Entry 7P8U (X-ray diffraction, 1.60 A resolution); this record covers chain A.

# Chain A
Protein: Leucotoxin LukEv
Source organism: Staphylococcus aureus
UniProtKB: Q2FXB0 (LUKEV_STAA8); residues 12-311 here correspond to UniProt positions 7-306 (UniProt number = residue number - 5)
Amino-acid sequence (308 residues; each row starts with the number of its first residue):
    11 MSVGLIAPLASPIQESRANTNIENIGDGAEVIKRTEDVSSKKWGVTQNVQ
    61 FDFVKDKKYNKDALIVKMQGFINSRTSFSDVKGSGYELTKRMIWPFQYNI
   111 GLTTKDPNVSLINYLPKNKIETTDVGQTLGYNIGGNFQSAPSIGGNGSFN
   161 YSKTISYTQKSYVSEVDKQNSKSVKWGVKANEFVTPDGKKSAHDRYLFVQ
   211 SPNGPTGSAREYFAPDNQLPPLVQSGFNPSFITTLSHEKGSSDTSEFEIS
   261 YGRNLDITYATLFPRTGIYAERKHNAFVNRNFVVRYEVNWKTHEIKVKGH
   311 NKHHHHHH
Disordered / not traced: 11-26, 213, 313-318
Differences from the reference sequence: initiating methionine (11); expression tag (312-318)
Residues lining bound ligands:
  - (4-methylphenyl) hydrogen sulfate (6EI), molecule 1: Lys52, Trp53, Arg85, Ile103, Arg263, Leu265, Phe287, Arg290
  - (4-methylphenyl) hydrogen sulfate (6EI), molecule 2: Ser89, Arg101, Ile103, Ile267, Tyr269, Phe287
  - (4-methylphenyl) hydrogen sulfate (6EI), molecule 3: Gln107, Asn109, Ile110, Gly111, Thr113, Asp177, Lys185, Trp186, Gly187, Ser260, Asn289, Asn291, Val293
Reported in the primary citation:
  - binding site for (4-methylphenyl) hydrogen sulfate: Lys52, Trp53, Arg85, Arg101, Ile103, Asn109, Lys185, Ser252, Ser260, Arg263, Leu265, Tyr269, Phe287, Arg290, Asn291

# Summary
Chain A binds 3 copies of (4-methylphenyl) hydrogen sulfate. From the paper: a binding site for
(4-methylphenyl) hydrogen sulfate at Lys52, Trp53 and Arg85 among others.
Chain A is Leucotoxin LukEv (Staphylococcus aureus); the structure, Crystal Structure of leukotoxin LukE from
Staphylococcus aureus in complex with p-cresyl sulfate, was determined by X-ray diffraction (same publication
as 7P8S, 7P8T, 7P8X and 7P93).
